PDB entry 6VQW | electron microscopy, 3.42 A resolution | chains F and A of the 11 polymer chains in the assembly

[Chain F]
Molecule: CRISPR-associated protein Csy3
Source organism: Pseudomonas aeruginosa
Reference sequence: A0A444M080 (A0A444M080_PSEAI); residues 20-360 here correspond to UniProt positions 2-342 (UniProt number = residue number - 18)
Amino-acid sequence (360 residues; row label = number of the first residue in the row):
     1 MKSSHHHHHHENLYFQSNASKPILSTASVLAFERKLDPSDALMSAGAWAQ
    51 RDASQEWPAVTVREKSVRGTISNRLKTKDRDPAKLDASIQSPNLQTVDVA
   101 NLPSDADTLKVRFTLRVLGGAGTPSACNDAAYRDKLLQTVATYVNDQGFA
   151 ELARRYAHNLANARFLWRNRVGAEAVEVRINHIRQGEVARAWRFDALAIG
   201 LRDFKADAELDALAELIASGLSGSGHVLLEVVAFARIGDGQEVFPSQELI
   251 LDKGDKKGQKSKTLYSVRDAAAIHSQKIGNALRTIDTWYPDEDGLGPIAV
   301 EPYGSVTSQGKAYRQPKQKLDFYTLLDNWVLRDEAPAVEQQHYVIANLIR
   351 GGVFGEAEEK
Unresolved in the structure: 1-22, 357-360
Construct notes: expression tag (1-19)

[Chain A]
Molecule: AcrF8
Source organism: Pseudomonas aeruginosa
Amino-acid sequence (92 residues; each row starts with the number of its first residue):
     1 MARIAPNEDSTMSTAYIIFNSSVAAVVDTEIANGANVTFSTVTVKEEINA
    51 NRDFNLVNAQNGKISRAKRWGNEASKCEYFGREINPTEFFIK
Unresolved in the structure: 1-10, 91-92
From the paper describing this entry:
  - binding site for CrRNA: Thr-29, Ile-31, Ala-32, Asn-33

[Interface between chain F and chain A]
Residue-residue contacts (8; chain F residue first):
  Ser-28(F) / Gly-34(A)
  Ser-28(F) / Ala-35(A)  hydrogen bond (backbone-backbone)
  Ser-28(F) / Asn-36(A)
  Val-29(F) / Asn-33(A)
  Val-29(F) / Gly-34(A)
  Val-353(F) / Asn-33(A)
  Glu-356(F) / Ala-35(A)
  Glu-356(F) / Asn-36(A)
Also at the interface, not in a pair above, chain F (6 interface residues in all): Leu-30, Ala-31

[Summary]
Chain F and chain A form an interface of 6 and 4 residues respectively; the contacts include 1 hydrogen bond.
The hydrogen-bonded pair Ser-28(F)/Ala-35(A) is a backbone contact. From the paper: a binding site for CrRNA
at Thr-29(A), Ile-31(A) and Ala-32(A) among others.
Here chain F is CRISPR-associated protein Csy3 and chain A is AcrF8, both from Pseudomonas aeruginosa. Entry
6VQW (Type I-F CRISPR-Csy complex with its inhibitor AcrF8) was determined by electron microscopy together
with 6VQV and 6VQX from the same study.
